PDB entry 7XSD | electron microscopy, 3.30 A resolution | chains G and B of the 32 polymer chains in the assembly

# Chain G (and B)
Molecule: Ribulose bisphosphate carboxylase large chain
From: Nostoc sp. (strain PCC 7120 / SAG 25.82 / UTEX 2576)
Notes: EC 4.1.1.39; chain B of this document is another copy of the same molecule, construct and numbering; everything in this record applies to it too
UniProtKB: P00879 (RBL_NOSS1); residues 1-476 here = UniProt positions 1-476
Chain sequence (476 residues; each row starts with the number of its first residue):
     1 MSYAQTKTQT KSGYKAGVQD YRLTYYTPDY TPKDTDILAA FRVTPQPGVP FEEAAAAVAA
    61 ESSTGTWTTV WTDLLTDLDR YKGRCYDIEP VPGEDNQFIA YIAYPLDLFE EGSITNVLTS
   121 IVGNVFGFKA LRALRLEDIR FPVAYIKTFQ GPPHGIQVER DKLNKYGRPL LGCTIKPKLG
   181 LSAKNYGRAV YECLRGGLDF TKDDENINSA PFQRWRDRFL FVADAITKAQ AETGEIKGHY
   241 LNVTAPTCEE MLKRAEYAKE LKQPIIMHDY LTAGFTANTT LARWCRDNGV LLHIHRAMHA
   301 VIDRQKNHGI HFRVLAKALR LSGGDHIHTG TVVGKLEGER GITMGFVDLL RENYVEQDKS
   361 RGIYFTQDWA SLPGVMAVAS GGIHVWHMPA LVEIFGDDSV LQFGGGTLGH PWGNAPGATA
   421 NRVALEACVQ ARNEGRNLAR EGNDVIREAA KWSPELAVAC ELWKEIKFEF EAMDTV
Disordered / not traced: 1-22, 65-79, 176-181, 296-306, 330-340, 403-414, 472-476
UniProt features mapped onto this chain:
  - active site (Proton acceptor): K176, H295
  - binding site (substrate): N124, T174, K178, R296, H328, S380
  - binding site (Mg(2+)): K202, D204, E205
  - site: K335 (Transition state stabilizer)
  - modified residue: K202 (N6-carboxylysine)

# Interface between chain G and chain B
Pairs across the interface (12):
  D34(G) with D34(B)
  L106(G) with K147(B)
  D107(G) with S371(B), hydrogen bond
  A144(G) with A144(B), hydrophobic; K147(B)
  Y145(G) with K147(B)
  K147(G) with L106(B); A144(B); Y145(B); T148(B)
  T148(G) with K147(B)
  S371(G) with D107(B), hydrogen bond
Other interface residues (no listed pair), chain G (11 interface residues in all): T35, E111, V143
Other interface residues (no listed pair), chain B (11 interface residues in all): T35, E111, V143

# Summary
The chain G/chain B interface involves 11 residues from each chain, with 2 hydrogen bonds. Its one
hydrogen-bonded contact is D107(G)-S371(B). From UniProt: active-site residues K176(G) and H295(G), 6
substrate-binding residues and 3 Mg2+-binding residues on chain G.
Both chains are Ribulose bisphosphate carboxylase large chain (Nostoc sp. (strain PCC 7120 / SAG 25.82 / UTEX
2576)). Entry 7XSD (Cryo-EM structure of RuBisCO assembly intermediate RbcL8Raf18RbcX16) was determined by
electron microscopy.
